PDB entry 7O5L | X-ray diffraction, 1.74 A resolution | chains A and C

[Chain A (and C)]
Molecule: Adenosylhomocysteinase
Organism: Synechocystis sp. (strain PCC 6803 / Kazusa)
Notes: EC 3.3.1.1; chain C of this document is another copy of the same molecule, construct and numbering; everything in this record applies to it too
UniProtKB: P74008 (SAHH_SYNY3); residue numbers follow UniProt; this construct covers 1-425
Chain sequence (425 residues; numbered 1 to 425; the number before each row is that of its first residue):
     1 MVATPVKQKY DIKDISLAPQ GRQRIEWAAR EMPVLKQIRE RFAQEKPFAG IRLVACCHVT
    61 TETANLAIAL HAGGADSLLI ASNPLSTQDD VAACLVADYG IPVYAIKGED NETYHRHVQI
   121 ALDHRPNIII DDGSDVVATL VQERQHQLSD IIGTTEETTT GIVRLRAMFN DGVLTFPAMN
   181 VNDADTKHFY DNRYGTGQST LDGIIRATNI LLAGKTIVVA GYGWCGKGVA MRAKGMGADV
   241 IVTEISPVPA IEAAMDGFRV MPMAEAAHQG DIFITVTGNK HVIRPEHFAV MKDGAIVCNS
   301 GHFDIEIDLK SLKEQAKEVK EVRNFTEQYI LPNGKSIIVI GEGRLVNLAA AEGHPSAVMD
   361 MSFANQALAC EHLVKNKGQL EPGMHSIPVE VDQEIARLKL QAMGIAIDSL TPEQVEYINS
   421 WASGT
Disordered / not traced: 1-8 (chain C: 1-8, 422-425)
Swiss-Prot annotation at these positions:
  - binding site (substrate): Thr60, Asp132, Glu157, Lys187, Asp191
  - binding site (NAD(+)): Thr158 to Thr160, Asn192, Gly221 to Gly226, Glu244, Asn279, Ser300 to His302, Asn347
Bound ions: rubidium ion site 1: Leu85, Thr87, Leu348, Ala351; rubidium ion site 2: Lys313, Glu314, Ala316; rubidium ion site 3: Tyr417, Ser420
Residues lining bound ligands:
  - adenosine (ADN): His58, Thr60, Glu62, Thr63, Asp132, Glu157, Thr158, Asn182, Lys187, Asp191, His302, Leu345, Asn347, Leu348, Glu352, Gly353, His354, Met359, Phe363
  - NAD (nicotinamide-adenine-dinucleotide): Thr158, Thr159, Thr160, Lys187, Asp191, Asn192, Thr196, Ala220, Gly221, Tyr222, Gly223, Trp224, Cys225, Gly226, Thr243, Glu244, Ile245, Ser246, Pro249, Val276, Thr277, Gly278, Asn279, Val282, Ser300, Gly301, His302, Glu306, Leu345, Asn347, Leu348, His354, Leu410, Gln414

[How chain A and chain C interact]
Contacting residue pairs (70):
  Gln23(A) - Glu321(C)  hydrogen bond (side chain-backbone)
  Gln23(A) - Val322(C)
  Gln23(A) - Arg323(C)
  Arg24(A) - Arg323(C)
  Trp27(A) - Thr208(C)  hydrogen bond (side chain-backbone)
  Trp27(A) - Val322(C)  hydrophobic
  Trp27(A) - Arg323(C)
  Arg30(A) - Gly294(C)
  Arg30(A) - Gln328(C)
  Arg30(A) - Ser336(C)
  Glu31(A) - Ile210(C)
  Glu31(A) - Lys215(C)  salt bridge
  Gln198(A) - Ile205(C)
  Gln198(A) - Ile210(C)  hydrogen bond (side chain-backbone)
  Gln198(A) - Leu211(C)
  Gln198(A) - Leu212(C)  hydrogen bond (side chain-backbone)
  Gln198(A) - Met236(C)
  Asp202(A) - Ile205(C)
  Asp202(A) - Asn209(C)
  Ile205(A) - Gln198(C)
  Ile205(A) - Asp202(C)
  Ile205(A) - Arg206(C)
  Arg206(A) - Ile205(C)
  Arg206(A) - Arg206(C)
  Thr208(A) - Trp27(C)  hydrogen bond (backbone-side chain)
  Asn209(A) - Asp202(C)
  Asn209(A) - Glu352(C)
  Asn209(A) - Gly353(C)  hydrogen bond (side chain-backbone)
  Asn209(A) - His354(C)
  Asn209(A) - Pro355(C)
  Ile210(A) - Glu31(C)
  Ile210(A) - Gln198(C)  hydrogen bond (backbone-side chain)
  Ile210(A) - Pro355(C)
  Leu211(A) - Gln198(C)
  Leu211(A) - Pro355(C)
  Leu211(A) - Ala357(C)  hydrophobic
  Leu211(A) - Val358(C)  hydrophobic
  Leu212(A) - Gln198(C)  hydrogen bond (backbone-side chain)
  Ala213(A) - Arg232(C)
  Lys215(A) - Glu31(C)  salt bridge
  Arg232(A) - Ala213(C)
  Arg232(A) - Gly235(C)  hydrogen bond (side chain-backbone)
  Arg232(A) - Met236(C)
  Arg232(A) - Gly237(C)
  Gly235(A) - Arg232(C)  hydrogen bond (backbone-side chain)
  Gly235(A) - Gly235(C)
  Met236(A) - Gln198(C)
  Met236(A) - Arg232(C)
  Met236(A) - Met236(C)  hydrophobic
  Gly237(A) - Arg232(C)
  Gly294(A) - Arg30(C)
  Glu321(A) - Gln23(C)  hydrogen bond (backbone-side chain)
  Val322(A) - Gln23(C)
  Val322(A) - Trp27(C)  hydrophobic
  Arg323(A) - Gln23(C)
  Arg323(A) - Arg24(C)
  Arg323(A) - Trp27(C)
  Arg323(A) - Glu352(C)  salt bridge
  Gln328(A) - Arg30(C)
  Ser336(A) - Arg30(C)
  Ile338(A) - Trp27(C)  hydrophobic
  Glu352(A) - Asn209(C)
  Glu352(A) - Arg323(C)  salt bridge
  Gly353(A) - Asn209(C)  hydrogen bond (backbone-side chain)
  His354(A) - Asn209(C)
  Pro355(A) - Asn209(C)
  Pro355(A) - Ile210(C)
  Pro355(A) - Leu211(C)
  Ala357(A) - Leu211(C)  hydrophobic
  Val358(A) - Leu211(C)  hydrophobic
Other interface residues (no listed pair), chain A (37 interface residues in all): Tyr194, Met231, Thr326, Ser356
Other interface residues (no listed pair), chain C (37 interface residues in all): Tyr194, Met231, Thr326, Ile338, Ser356

[In short]
The chain A/chain C interface involves 37 residues from each chain, with 12 hydrogen bonds and 4 salt bridges.
Among the polar pairs are Glu31(A)-Lys215(C), Arg323(A)-Glu352(C) and Gln23(A)-Glu321(C). Ligands of chain A:
NAD and adenosine.
Chain A and chain C are both Adenosylhomocysteinase (Synechocystis sp. (strain PCC 6803 / Kazusa)); the
structure, Crystal structure of S-adenosyl-L-homocysteine hydrolase from Synechocystis sp. PCC 6803
cocrystallized with adenosine in the presence ..., was determined by X-ray diffraction, deposited together
with 7ZD7, 7ZD8, 7ZD9 and 7O5M.
